PDB entry 4UNF | X-ray diffraction, 2.15 A resolution | chain A

== Chain A ==
Molecule: Endonuclease III-1
Source organism: Deinococcus radiodurans R1
Notes: EC 4.2.99.18
UniProtKB: Q9RRQ0 (Q9RRQ0_DEIRA); residues 2-259 here = UniProt positions 2-259
Amino-acid sequence (265 residues; each row starts with the number of its first residue; numbers below 1 keep their minus sign (Met-5 is residue -5)):
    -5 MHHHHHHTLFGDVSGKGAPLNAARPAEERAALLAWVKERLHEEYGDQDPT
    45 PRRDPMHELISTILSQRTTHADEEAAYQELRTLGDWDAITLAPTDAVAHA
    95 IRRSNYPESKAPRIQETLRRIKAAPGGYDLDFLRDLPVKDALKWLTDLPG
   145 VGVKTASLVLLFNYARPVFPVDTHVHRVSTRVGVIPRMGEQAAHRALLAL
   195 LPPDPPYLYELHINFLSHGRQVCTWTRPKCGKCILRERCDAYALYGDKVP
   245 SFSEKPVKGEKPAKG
Unresolved in the structure: -5 to 11, 248-259
Construct notes: expression tag (-5 to 1)
Metal / ion sites: Mg2+ site 1: Ile115, Lys116, Ala118, Gly120, Gly121; Mg2+ site 2: Thr140, Leu142, Val145; 4Fe-4S cluster Fe: Cys217, Cys224, Cys227, Cys233
Ligand contacts: 4Fe-4S cluster (SF4): Val172, Arg175, Val176, His212, Val216, Cys217, Pro222, Lys223, Cys224, Cys227, Leu229, Arg230, Cys233, Ala235, Tyr236, Val243

== Summary ==
Ligands of chain A: 4Fe-4S cluster. Ile115, Lys116, Ala118, Gly120 and Gly121 coordinate Mg2+ site 1. Thr140,
Leu142 and Val145 form the Mg2+ site 2.
Chain A is Endonuclease III-1 (Deinococcus radiodurans R1); the structure, Crystal structure of Deinococcus
radiodurans Endonuclease III-1, was determined by X-ray diffraction, deposited together with 4UOB.
